PDB entry 4LCK | X-ray diffraction, 3.20 A resolution | chains A and C of the 3 polymer chains in the assembly

== Chain A ==
Protein: Ribosomal protein YbxF
Source organism: Bacillus subtilis subsp. subtilis
UniProt: P46350 (RXL7_BACSU); residues 2-82 here = UniProt positions 2-82
Amino-acid sequence (81 residues; numbered 2 to 82; the number before each row is that of its first residue):
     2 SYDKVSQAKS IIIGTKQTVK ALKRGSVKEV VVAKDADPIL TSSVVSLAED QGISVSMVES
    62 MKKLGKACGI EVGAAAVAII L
Modified / non-standard residues: Mse58 (selenomethionine; parent Met); Mse62 (selenomethionine; parent Met)

== Chain C ==
Molecule: T-box riboswitch stem I
Sequence (102 nucleotides; numbered 1 to 102; the number before each row is that of its first residue):
     1 GGGUGCGAUG AGAAGAAGAG UAUUAAGGAU UUACUAUGAU UAGCGACUCU AGGAUAGUGA
    61 AAGCUAGAGG AUAGUAACCU UAAGAAGGCA CUUCGAGCAC CC
Ion coordination: Mg2+ near G20 (its only coordinating residue here); Sr2+ site 1 near A26 (its only coordinating residue here); Sr2+ site 2 near G43 (its only coordinating residue here); Sr2+ site 3: U55, G59; Sr2+ site 4 near G97 (its only coordinating residue here); Sr2+ site 5 near C102 (its only coordinating residue here)
Reported in the primary citation:
  - conformationally variable residues: A90
  - contacts within the chain: A11-G95, A56-G63, C89-A90 (pi stacking), A16-A90 (hydrogen bond)

== Chain A / chain C interface ==
Residue-residue contacts (19):
  Ile14(A) with A8(C), base contact; G10(C), base contact
  Gly15(A) with A8(C), sugar contact; G10(C), base contact
  Thr16(A) with U9(C), hydrogen bond to the phosphate; G10(C), base contact
  Lys17(A) with G10(C), hydrogen bond to the base
  Gln18(A) with G10(C), hydrogen bond to the base; C94(C), hydrogen bond to the phosphate; G95(C), hydrogen bond to the base
  Asp38(A) with U9(C), hydrogen bond to the base
  Leu41(A) with U9(C), phosphate contact
  Mse62(A) with U9(C), base contact
  Glu72(A) with G7(C), base contact
  Val73(A) with A8(C), phosphate contact
  Gly74(A) with A8(C), sugar contact
  Ala75(A) with A8(C), sugar contact; U9(C), phosphate contact
  Ala76(A) with U9(C), hydrogen bond to the phosphate
Other interface residues (no listed pair), chain A (15 interface residues in all): Ala37, Ile71

== Overview ==
15 residues of chain A face 6 of chain C across their interface; the contacts include 7 hydrogen bonds. Polar
pairs include Lys17(A)-G10(C), Gln18(A)-G10(C) and Gln18(A)-G95(C). U55(C) and G59(C) coordinate Sr2+ site 3.
The paper reports conformational variability at A90(C); contacts within the chain involving A11(C), G95(C) and
G63(C) among others.
Here chain A is Ribosomal protein YbxF (Bacillus subtilis subsp. subtilis) and chain C is T-box riboswitch
stem I. Entry 4LCK (Co-crystal structure of a T-box riboswitch stem I domain in complex with its cognate tRNA)
was determined by X-ray diffraction.
